PDB entry 1RFN | X-ray diffraction, 2.80 A resolution | chains A and B

== Chain A ==
Name: Protein (coagulation factor IX)
From: Homo sapiens
Notes: fragment: fragment egf2-catalytic domain
Reference sequence: P00740 (FA9_HUMAN); the construct lacks a stretch of the UniProt sequence and is renumbered around it, so the offset changes along the chain: 16-36 = UniProt 227-247; 38-60 = UniProt 248-270; 61-95 = UniProt 272-306; 96-129 = UniProt 309-342; 6 more segments
Amino-acid sequence (235 residues; each row starts with the number of its first residue; note: 3 numbers in that range are skipped by the numbering (no residue carries them; nothing is unmodelled there); a row labelled like 95A-95B holds insertion residues (95A, then the next letters in order)):
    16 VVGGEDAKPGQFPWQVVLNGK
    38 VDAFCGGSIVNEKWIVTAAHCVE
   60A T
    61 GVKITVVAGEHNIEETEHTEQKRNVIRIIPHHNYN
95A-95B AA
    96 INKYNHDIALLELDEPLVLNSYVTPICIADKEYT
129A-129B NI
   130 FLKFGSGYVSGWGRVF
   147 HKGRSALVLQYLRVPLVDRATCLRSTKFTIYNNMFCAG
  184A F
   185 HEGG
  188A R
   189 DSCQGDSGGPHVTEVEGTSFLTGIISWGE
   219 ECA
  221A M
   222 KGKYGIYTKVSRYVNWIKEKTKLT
Disulfide bonds: Cys42-Cys58, Cys168-Cys182, Cys191-Cys220
Ion coordination: Ca2+: Glu70, Asn72, Glu75, Glu77, Glu80
Ligand contacts:
  - P-amino benzamidine (PBZ): Asp189, Ser190, Cys191, Gln192, Ser195, Ile213, Ser214, Trp215, Gly216, Glu217, Glu219, Cys220, Tyr225, Gly226
  - tertiary-butyl alcohol (TBU): Val38, Ala40, Arg143, Ser151, Gln192, Gly193

== Chain B ==
Name: Protein (coagulation factor IX)
From: Homo sapiens
Notes: fragment: fragment egf2-catalytic domain
Reference sequence: P00740 (FA9_HUMAN); residues 87-142 here correspond to UniProt positions 128-183 (UniProt number = residue number + 41)
Amino-acid sequence (57 residues; numbered 86 to 142; the number before each row is that of its first residue):
    86 MTCNIKNGRCEQFCKNSADNKVVCSCTEGYRLAENQKSCEPAVPFPCGRV
   136 SVSQTSK
Disulfide bonds: Cys88-Cys99, Cys95-Cys109, Cys111-Cys124

== Interface between chain A and chain B ==
Inter-chain disulfides: Cys122(A)-Cys132(B)
Pairs across the interface - 31 pairs, chain A then chain B:
  Lys23(A) - Gln139(B)
  Gly25(A) - Val135(B)
  Gly25(A) - Val137(B)
  Gln26(A) - Val135(B)
  Gln26(A) - Gln139(B)
  Trp29(A) - Gly133(B)
  Leu114(A) - Phe130(B)
  Asn115(A) - Phe130(B)
  Ser116(A) - Phe130(B)
  Ser116(A) - Ser136(B)  hydrogen bond
  Ser116(A) - Val137(B)
  Tyr117(A) - Val137(B)
  Thr119(A) - Pro131(B)
  Pro120(A) - Cys132(B)
  Pro120(A) - Gly133(B)  hydrogen bond (backbone-backbone)
  Ile121(A) - Cys132(B)
  Cys122(A) - Cys132(B)  disulfide
  Cys122(A) - Gly133(B)  hydrogen bond (side chain-backbone)
  Ala124(A) - Phe98(B)  hydrophobic
  Tyr128(A) - Asn92(B)  hydrogen bond
  Tyr128(A) - Gln97(B)
  Tyr128(A) - Phe98(B)
  Tyr128(A) - Cys99(B)  hydrogen bond (side chain-backbone)
  Glu204(A) - Glu96(B)
  Gly205(A) - Gly133(B)
  Gly205(A) - Arg134(B)
  Thr206(A) - Gly133(B)
  Thr206(A) - Arg134(B)  hydrogen bond
  Ser207(A) - Gly133(B)  hydrogen bond (backbone-backbone)
  Phe208(A) - Phe98(B)  hydrophobic
  Lys239(A) - Glu113(B)  salt bridge
Interface residues without a listed pair, chain A (23 interface residues in all): Pro24, Pro28, Ile123
Interface residues without a listed pair, chain B (17 interface residues in all): Thr112, Tyr115

== Summary ==
23 residues of chain A face 17 of chain B across their interface, with 1 disulfide bond, 7 hydrogen bonds and
1 salt bridge. Among the polar pairs are Lys239(A)-Glu113(B), Ser116(A)-Ser136(B) and Cys122(A)-Gly133(B).
Bound to chain A: P-amino benzamidine and tertiary-butyl alcohol.
Chain A is Protein (coagulation factor IX) and chain B is Protein (coagulation factor IX), both from Homo
sapiens; the structure, Human coagulation factor ixa in complex with P-amino benzamidine, was determined by
X-ray diffraction.
